PDB entry 3X1T | X-ray diffraction, 2.81 A resolution | chains G and H of the 10 polymer chains in the assembly

== Chain G ==
Protein: Histone H2A
From: Mus musculus
Reference sequence: Q8CGP4 (Q8CGP4_MOUSE); residues 1-128 here correspond to UniProt positions 2-129 (UniProt number = residue number + 1)
Sequence (128 residues; numbered 1 to 128; the number before each row is that of its first residue):
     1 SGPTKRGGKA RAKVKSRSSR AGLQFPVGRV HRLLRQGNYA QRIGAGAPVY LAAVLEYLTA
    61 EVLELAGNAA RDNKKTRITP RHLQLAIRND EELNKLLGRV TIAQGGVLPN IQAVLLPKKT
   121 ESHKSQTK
Unresolved in the structure: 1-13, 120-128

== Chain H ==
Protein: Histone H2B type 1-A
From: Mus musculus
Reference sequence: P70696 (H2B1A_MOUSE); residues 0-125 here correspond to UniProt positions 2-127 (UniProt number = residue number + 2)
Sequence (126 residues; each row starts with the number of its first residue; numbering starts at 0):
     0 PEVAVKGATI SKKGFKKAVT KTQKKEGRKR KRCRKESYSI YIYKVLKQVH PDTGISSKAM
    60 SIMNSFVTDI FERIASEASR LAHYNKRSTI TSREIQTAVR LLLPGELAKH AVSEGTKAVT
   120 KYTSSK
Unresolved in the structure: 0-32
Swiss-Prot annotation at these positions:
  - modified residue: Pro0 (N-acetylproline), Lys5 (N6-acetyllysine), Lys11 (N6-acetyllysine), Lys12 (N6-acetyllysine), Lys15 (N6-acetyllysine), Lys16 (N6-acetyllysine), Lys20 (N6-acetyllysine), Lys23 (N6-acetyllysine), Lys34 (N6-crotonyllysine), Ser36 (Phosphoserine), Lys43 (N6-lactoyllysine), Lys46 (N6-methyllysine), Lys57 (N6,N6-dimethyllysine), Arg79 (Dimethylated arginine), Lys85 (N6,N6,N6-trimethyllysine), Arg86 (Omega-N-methylarginine), Arg92 (Omega-N-methylarginine), Lys108 (N6-lactoyllysine), Thr115 (Phosphothreonine), Lys116 (N6-lactoyllysine) and 1 more in UniProt
  - cross-link (Glycyl lysine isopeptide (Lys-Gly)): Lys5 (interchain with G-Cter in SUMO2), Lys20 (interchain with G-Cter in SUMO2), Lys34 (interchain with G-Cter in ubiquitin), Lys120 (interchain with G-Cter in ubiquitin)

== How chain G and chain H interact ==
Pairs across the interface (110):
  Arg17(G) - Tyr121(H)
  Arg20(G) - Lys120(H)
  Arg20(G) - Tyr121(H)
  Arg20(G) - Ser124(H)  hydrogen bond
  Ala21(G) - Ala117(H)
  Ala21(G) - Lys120(H)
  Ala21(G) - Tyr121(H)  hydrophobic
  Leu23(G) - Ala117(H)  hydrophobic
  Gln24(G) - Tyr40(H)
  Gln24(G) - Lys43(H)
  Gln24(G) - Gln47(H)
  Phe25(G) - Tyr40(H)  hydrophobic
  Phe25(G) - Val44(H)  hydrophobic
  Phe25(G) - Val66(H)  hydrophobic
  Pro26(G) - Tyr40(H)
  Arg29(G) - Glu35(H)  salt bridge
  Arg29(G) - Ser36(H)  hydrogen bond (side chain-backbone)
  Arg29(G) - Tyr40(H)
  Val30(G) - Phe70(H)  hydrophobic
  Arg32(G) - Glu35(H)  salt bridge
  Leu33(G) - Tyr37(H)
  Leu33(G) - Phe70(H)  hydrophobic
  Leu34(G) - Phe70(H)  hydrophobic
  Leu34(G) - Ala74(H)  hydrophobic
  Tyr39(G) - Phe70(H)
  Tyr39(G) - Ala74(H)
  Tyr39(G) - Ser78(H)  hydrogen bond (backbone-side chain)
  Tyr39(G) - Ile89(H)  hydrophobic
  Ala40(G) - Ser87(H)
  Ala40(G) - Ile89(H)  hydrophobic
  Gln41(G) - Ser87(H)  hydrogen bond (backbone-backbone)
  Arg42(G) - Ser87(H)  hydrogen bond (backbone-backbone)
  Arg42(G) - Thr88(H)
  Arg42(G) - Ile89(H)  hydrogen bond (backbone-backbone)
  Gly44(G) - Thr88(H)
  Gly44(G) - Ile89(H)  hydrogen bond (backbone-backbone)
  Gly46(G) - Val118(H)
  Ala47(G) - Ile89(H)
  Val49(G) - Ala117(H)
  Val49(G) - Val118(H)
  Val49(G) - Tyr121(H)  hydrophobic
  Tyr50(G) - Ser91(H)
  Tyr50(G) - Ile94(H)  hydrophobic
  Tyr50(G) - Gln95(H)  hydrogen bond
  Tyr50(G) - Val111(H)
  Tyr50(G) - Gly114(H)
  Tyr50(G) - Val118(H)  hydrophobic
  Leu51(G) - Phe70(H)  hydrophobic
  Leu51(G) - Ile73(H)  hydrophobic
  Ala53(G) - Glu113(H)
  Ala53(G) - Gly114(H)
  Ala53(G) - Ala117(H)  hydrophobic
  Val54(G) - Ile73(H)  hydrophobic
  Val54(G) - Val98(H)  hydrophobic
  Val54(G) - Ala110(H)
  Leu55(G) - Val66(H)
  Leu55(G) - Ile69(H)  hydrophobic
  Leu55(G) - Phe70(H)
  Glu56(G) - Val44(H)
  Tyr57(G) - Leu106(H)
  Tyr57(G) - His109(H)
  Tyr57(G) - Glu113(H)
  Leu58(G) - Ile69(H)  hydrophobic
  Leu58(G) - Leu106(H)  hydrophobic
  Thr59(G) - Met62(H)
  Thr59(G) - Val66(H)
  Ala60(G) - Val44(H)  hydrophobic
  Val62(G) - Met62(H)  hydrophobic
  Val62(G) - Phe65(H)  hydrophobic
  Leu63(G) - Ile41(H)
  Leu63(G) - Leu45(H)
  Leu63(G) - Met62(H)  hydrophobic
  Glu64(G) - Val48(H)
  Glu64(G) - His49(H)  hydrogen bond (backbone-side chain)
  Gly67(G) - His49(H)
  Asn68(G) - His49(H)  hydrogen bond (backbone-side chain)
  Thr76(G) - Asp51(H)
  Thr76(G) - Thr52(H)
  Thr76(G) - Gly53(H)  hydrogen bond (backbone-backbone)
  Arg77(G) - Gly53(H)
  Arg77(G) - Ile54(H)
  Arg77(G) - Ser55(H)
  Ile78(G) - Thr52(H)
  Ile78(G) - Gly53(H)  hydrogen bond (backbone-backbone)
  Ile78(G) - Ile54(H)
  Ile78(G) - Ser55(H)  hydrogen bond (backbone-backbone)
  Ile78(G) - Ala58(H)
  Thr79(G) - Ser55(H)
  Thr79(G) - Ala58(H)
  Pro80(G) - Ser55(H)
  Pro80(G) - Lys57(H)
  Pro80(G) - Ala58(H)
  Pro80(G) - Ile61(H)  hydrophobic
  Leu83(G) - Ala58(H)
  Leu83(G) - Ile61(H)  hydrophobic
  Leu83(G) - Met62(H)  hydrophobic
  Glu92(G) - Pro103(H)
  Glu92(G) - Glu105(H)  hydrogen bond (side chain-backbone)
  Glu92(G) - Leu106(H)  hydrogen bond (side chain-backbone)
  Leu93(G) - Leu106(H)  hydrophobic
  Leu96(G) - Arg72(H)  hydrogen bond (backbone-side chain)
  Leu96(G) - Leu101(H)
  Leu96(G) - Leu102(H)  hydrophobic
  Leu97(G) - Phe65(H)  hydrophobic
  Leu97(G) - Arg72(H)
  Val100(G) - Asp68(H)
  Val100(G) - Arg72(H)
  Ile102(G) - Ile61(H)  hydrophobic
  Ala103(G) - Ile61(H)
  Gln104(G) - Lys57(H)
Interface residues without a listed pair, chain G (52 interface residues in all): Gly22, Ile43, Glu61
Interface residues without a listed pair, chain H (56 interface residues in all): Ser75, Thr90, Gly104, Thr115, Lys125

== Summary ==
52 residues of chain G face 56 of chain H across their interface; the contacts include 16 hydrogen bonds and 2
salt bridges. Among the polar pairs are Arg29(G)-Glu35(H), Arg32(G)-Glu35(H) and Arg20(G)-Ser124(H).
Here chain G is Histone H2A and chain H is Histone H2B type 1-A, both from Mus musculus. Entry 3X1T (Crystal
structure of nucleosome core particle consisting of mouse testis specific histone variants H2aa and H2ba) was
determined by X-ray diffraction together with 3X1S, 3X1U and 3X1V from the same study.
